8T08 - chains C and D of the 34 polymer chains in the assembly; structure by electron microscopy, 3.00 A resolution.

[Chain C]
Molecule: Proteasome subunit alpha type-3
From: Saccharomyces cerevisiae S288C
Notes: EC 3.4.25.1
Reference sequence: P23638 (PSA3_YEAST); residues 1-258 here = UniProt positions 1-258
Amino-acid sequence (258 residues; row label = number of the first residue in the row):
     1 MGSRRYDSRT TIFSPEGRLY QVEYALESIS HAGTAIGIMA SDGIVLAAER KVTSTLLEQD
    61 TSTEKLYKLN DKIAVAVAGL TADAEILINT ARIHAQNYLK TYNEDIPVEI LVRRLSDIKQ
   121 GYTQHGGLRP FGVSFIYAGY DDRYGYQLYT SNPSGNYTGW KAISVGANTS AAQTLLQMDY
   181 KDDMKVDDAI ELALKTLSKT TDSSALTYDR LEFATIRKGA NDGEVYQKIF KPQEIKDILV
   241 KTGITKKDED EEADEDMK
Disordered / not traced: 1-5, 219-224, 245-258
UniProt features mapped onto this chain:
  - cross-link (Glycyl lysine isopeptide (Lys-Gly)): Lys-100 (interchain with G-Cter in ubiquitin), Lys-199 (interchain with G-Cter in ubiquitin), Lys-231 (interchain with G-Cter in ubiquitin)

[Chain D]
Molecule: Proteasome subunit alpha type-4
From: Saccharomyces cerevisiae S288C
Notes: EC 3.4.25.1
Reference sequence: P40303 (PSA4_YEAST); residue numbers follow UniProt; this construct covers 1-254
Amino-acid sequence (254 residues; row label = number of the first residue in the row):
     1 MSGYDRALSI FSPDGHIFQV EYALEAVKRG TCAVGVKGKN CVVLGCERRS TLKLQDTRIT
    61 PSKVSKIDSH VVLSFSGLNA DSRILIEKAR VEAQSHRLTL EDPVTVEYLT RYVAGVQQRY
   121 TQSGGVRPFG VSTLIAGFDP RDDEPKLYQT EPSGIYSSWS AQTIGRNSKT VREFLEKNYD
   181 RKEPPATVEE CVKLTVRSLL EVVQTGAKNI EITVVKPDSD IVALSSEEIN QYVTQIEQEK
   241 QEQQEQDKKK KSNH
Disordered / not traced: 1-3, 49-51, 61, 203-209, 238-254
UniProt features mapped onto this chain:
  - modified residue: Thr-60 (Phosphothreonine)

[Interface between chain C and chain D]
Residue-residue contacts - 61 pairs, chain C then chain D:
  Tyr-6(C) / Asp-5(D)  hydrogen bond
  Thr-10(C) / Arg-127(D)
  Thr-11(C) / Gly-124(D)
  Thr-11(C) / Gly-125(D)
  Thr-11(C) / Arg-127(D)
  Ile-12(C) / Arg-6(D)
  Ile-12(C) / Gln-19(D)
  Phe-13(C) / Gln-19(D)  hydrogen bond (backbone-side chain)
  Phe-13(C) / Tyr-22(D)
  Phe-13(C) / Arg-127(D)
  Phe-13(C) / Pro-128(D)
  Ser-14(C) / Tyr-22(D)
  Pro-15(C) / Tyr-22(D)  hydrophobic
  Pro-15(C) / Glu-25(D)
  Glu-16(C) / Arg-29(D)
  Gly-17(C) / Tyr-22(D)
  Gly-17(C) / Ala-26(D)
  Gly-17(C) / Arg-29(D)
  Leu-19(C) / Arg-127(D)
  Met-39(C) / Asp-56(D)
  Met-39(C) / Arg-58(D)
  Arg-113(C) / Arg-83(D)
  Ser-116(C) / Arg-83(D)
  Asp-117(C) / Arg-83(D)  salt bridge
  Asp-117(C) / Ile-84(D)
  Gln-120(C) / Ala-80(D)
  Gln-120(C) / Asp-81(D)  hydrogen bond
  Gln-120(C) / Ile-84(D)
  Gln-120(C) / Arg-127(D)
  Thr-123(C) / Arg-127(D)  hydrogen bond (backbone-side chain)
  Gln-124(C) / Asp-81(D)
  Gln-124(C) / Tyr-120(D)
  Gln-124(C) / Gly-125(D)
  Gln-124(C) / Val-126(D)
  Gln-124(C) / Arg-127(D)  hydrogen bond (side chain-backbone)
  Gln-124(C) / Phe-129(D)
  His-125(C) / Gly-125(D)
  Gly-126(C) / Gly-125(D)  hydrogen bond (backbone-backbone)
  Tyr-144(C) / Arg-58(D)
  Tyr-144(C) / Ile-59(D)  hydrophobic
  Tyr-146(C) / Arg-58(D)  hydrogen bond (backbone-side chain)
  Tyr-149(C) / Ile-59(D)
  Ser-154(C) / Ala-80(D)
  Gly-155(C) / Ala-80(D)
  Gly-155(C) / Arg-83(D)  hydrogen bond (backbone-side chain)
  Asn-156(C) / Arg-83(D)
  Tyr-157(C) / Arg-83(D)
  Gly-159(C) / Gln-55(D)
  Gly-159(C) / Asp-56(D)  hydrogen bond (backbone-backbone)
  Gly-159(C) / Ile-59(D)
  Trp-160(C) / Leu-52(D)  hydrophobic
  Trp-160(C) / Leu-54(D)
  Trp-160(C) / Gln-55(D)
  Trp-160(C) / Asp-56(D)
  Lys-161(C) / Leu-54(D)  hydrogen bond (backbone-backbone)
  Lys-161(C) / Gln-55(D)
  Ala-162(C) / Leu-54(D)
  Gln-173(C) / Leu-54(D)
  Leu-176(C) / Leu-54(D)  hydrophobic
  Gln-177(C) / Leu-54(D)
  Tyr-180(C) / Leu-54(D)  hydrophobic
Other interface residues (no listed pair), chain C (37 interface residues in all): Glu-109, Gln-147, Leu-148
Other interface residues (no listed pair), chain D (29 interface residues in all): Ala-7, Ala-23, Lys-53, Leu-78, Gly-130

[In short]
37 residues of chain C and 29 residues of chain D are in contact; the contacts include 10 hydrogen bonds and 1
salt bridge. Polar pairs include Asp-117(C)/Arg-83(D), Tyr-6(C)/Asp-5(D) and Phe-13(C)/Gln-19(D).
Here chain C is Proteasome subunit alpha type-3 and chain D is Proteasome subunit alpha type-4, both from
Saccharomyces cerevisiae S288C. Entry 8T08 (Preholo-Proteasome from Pre1-1 Pre4-1 Double Mutant) was
determined by electron microscopy (same publication as 8T0M).
